Entry 9H9K (electron microscopy, 3.80 A resolution); this record covers chains 1 and B of the 11 polymer chains in the assembly.

[Chain 1]
Molecule: 16S RNA
Organism: Escherichia coli
Sequence (1541 nucleotides; row label = number of the first residue in the row):
     1 AAAUUGAAGAGUUUGAUCAUGGCUCAGAUUGAACGCUGGCGGCAGGCCUA
    51 ACACAUGCAAGUCGAACGGUAACAGGAAGAAGCUUGCUUCUUUGCUGACG
   101 AGUGGCGGACGGGUGAGUAAUGUCUGGGAAACUGCCUGAUGGAGGGGGAU
   151 AACUACUGGAAACGGUAGCUAAUACCGCAUAACGUCGCAAGACCAAAGAG
   201 GGGGACCUUCGGGCCUCUUGCCAUCGGAUGUGCCCAGAUGGGAUUAGCUA
   251 GUAGGUGGGGUAACGGCUCACCUAGGCGACGAUCCCUAGCUGGUCUGAGA
   301 GGAUGACCAGCCACACUGGAACUGAGACACGGUCCAGACUCCUACGGGAG
   351 GCAGCAGUGGGGAAUAUUGCACAAUGGGCGCAAGCCUGAUGCAGCCAUGC
   401 CGCGUGUAUGAAGAAGGCCUUCGGGUUGUAAAGUACUUUCAGCGGGGAGG
   451 AAGGGAGUAAAGUUAAUACCUUUGCUCAUUGACGUUACCCGCAGAAGAAG
   501 CACCGGCUAACUCCGUGCCAGCAGCCXCGGUAAUACGGAGGGUGCAAGCG
   551 UUAAUCGGAAUUACUGGGCGUAAAGCGCACGCAGGCGGUUUGUUAAGUCA
   601 GAUGUGAAAUCCCCGGGCUCAACCUGGGAACUGCAUCUGAUACUGGCAAG
   651 CUUGAGUCUCGUAGAGGGGGGUAGAAUUCCAGGUGUAGCGGUGAAAUGCG
   701 UAGAGAUCUGGAGGAAUACCGGUGGCGAAGGCGGCCCCCUGGACGAAGAC
   751 UGACGCUCAGGUGCGAAAGCGUGGGGAGCAAACAGGAUUAGAUACCCUGG
   801 UAGUCCACGCCGUAAACGAUGUCGACUUGGAGGUUGUGCCCUUGAGGCGU
   851 GGCUUCCGGAGCUAACGCGUUAAGUCGACCGCCUGGGGAGUACGGCCGCA
   901 AGGUUAAAACUCAAAUGAAUUGACGGGGGCCCGCACAAGCGGUGGAGCAU
   951 GUGGUUUAAUUCGAUGXAACGCGAAGAACCUUACCUGGUCUUGACAUCCA
  1001 CGGAAGUUUUCAGAGAUGAGAAUGUGCCUUCGGGAACCGUGAGACAGGUG
  1051 CUGCAUGGCUGUCGUCAGCUCGUGUUGUGAAAUGUUGGGUUAAGUCCCGC
  1101 AACGAGCGCAACCCUUAUCCUUUGUUGCCAGCGGUCCGGCCGGGAACUCA
  1151 AAGGAGACUGCCAGUGAUAAACUGGAGGAAGGUGGGGAUGACGUCAAGUC
  1201 AUCAUGGCCCUUACGACCAGGGCUACACACGUGCUACAAUGGCGCAUACA
  1251 AAGAGAAGCGACCUCGCGAGAGCAAGCGGACCUCAUAAAGUGCGUCGUAG
  1301 UCCGGAUUGGAGUCUGCAACUCGACUCCAUGAAGUCGGAAUCGCUAGUAA
  1351 UCGUGGAUCAGAAUGCCACGGUGAAUACGUUCCCGGCCUUGUACACACCG
  1401 CCCGUXACACCAUGGGAGUGGGUUGCAAAAGAAGUAGGUAGCUUAACCUU
  1451 CGGGAGGGCGCUUACCACUUUGUGAUUCAUGACUGGGGUGAAGUCGUAAC
  1501 AAGGUAACCGUAGGGGAACCUGCGGUUGGAUCACCUCCUUA
Not modelled in the structure: 1-930, 1387-1541
Modified residues: PSU (pseudouridine-5'-monophosphate) at position 516, G7M (N7-methyl-guanosine-5'-monophosphate) at position 527, 2MG (2N-methylguanosine-5'-monophosphate) at position 966, 5MC (5-methylcytidine-5'-monophosphate) at position 967, 2MG (2N-methylguanosine-5'-monophosphate) at position 1207, 4OC (4n,o2'-methylcytidine-5'-monophosphate) at position 1401, 5MC (5-methylcytidine-5'-monophosphate) at position 1406, UR3 (3-methyluridine-5'-monophoshate) at position 1497, 2MG (2N-methylguanosine-5'-monophosphate) at position 1515, MA6 (6N-dimethyladenosine-5'-monophoshate) at position 1517, MA6 (6N-dimethyladenosine-5'-monophoshate) at position 1518
Ion coordination: Mg2+ site 1 near A937 (its only coordinating residue here); Mg2+ site 2: A964, U1199; Mg2+ site 3 near C972 (its only coordinating residue here); Mg2+ site 4 near G1013 (its only coordinating residue here); Mg2+ site 5: C1054, A1197, G1198; Mg2+ site 6: A1067, A1092; Mg2+ site 7: U1083, G1084; Mg2+ site 8 near A1110 (its only coordinating residue here); Mg2+ site 9 near A1145 (its only coordinating residue here); Mg2+ site 10: C1158, G1184; Mg2+ site 11 near U1168 (its only coordinating residue here); Mg2+ site 12 near G1177 (its only coordinating residue here); 9 more Mg2+ sites not listed

[Chain B]
Name: Small ribosomal subunit protein uS2
Organism: Escherichia coli
UniProtKB: P0A7V0 (RS2_ECOLI); numbering as in UniProt (aligned over 1-241)
Chain sequence (241 residues; each row starts with the number of its first residue):
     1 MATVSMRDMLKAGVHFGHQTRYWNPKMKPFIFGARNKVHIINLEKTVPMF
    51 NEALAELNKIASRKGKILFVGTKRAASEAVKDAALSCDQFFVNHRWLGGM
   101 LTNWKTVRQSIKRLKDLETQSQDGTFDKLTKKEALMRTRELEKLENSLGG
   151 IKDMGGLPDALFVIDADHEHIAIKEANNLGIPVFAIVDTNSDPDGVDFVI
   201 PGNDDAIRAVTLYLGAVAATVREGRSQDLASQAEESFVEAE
Not modelled in the structure: 1-3, 228-241
Ion coordination: Zn2+: His-18, Asp-188, Asp-204, Asp-205
Curated features (UniProtKB/Swiss-Prot):
  - modified residue: Lys-115 (N6-succinyllysine)

[Chain 1 / chain B interface]
Pairs across the interface (25):
  G1072(1) / Thr-106(B)  base contact
  U1073(1) / Asn-103(B)  sugar contact
  U1073(1) / Lys-105(B)  hydrogen bond to the phosphate
  U1073(1) / Thr-106(B)  hydrogen bond to the sugar
  G1074(1) / Thr-102(B)  hydrogen bond to the phosphate
  G1074(1) / Asn-103(B)  hydrogen bond to the sugar
  G1074(1) / Lys-105(B)  salt bridge to the phosphate
  U1075(1) / Thr-102(B)  hydrogen bond to the phosphate
  U1076(1) / Lys-174(B)  salt bridge to the phosphate
  C1097(1) / Arg-139(B)  salt bridge to the phosphate
  C1098(1) / Lys-143(B)  salt bridge to the phosphate
  G1099(1) / Arg-95(B)  salt bridge to the phosphate
  C1100(1) / Arg-95(B)  salt bridge to the phosphate
  A1101(1) / Gly-98(B)  base contact
  A1101(1) / Gly-99(B)  hydrogen bond to the base
  A1101(1) / Thr-102(B)  base contact
  A1101(1) / Glu-175(B)  hydrogen bond to the base
  A1102(1) / Leu-97(B)  hydrogen bond to the sugar
  A1102(1) / Gly-98(B)  sugar contact
  C1103(1) / Leu-97(B)  sugar contact
  C1103(1) / Thr-106(B)  base contact
  G1104(1) / Arg-113(B)  hydrogen bond to the phosphate
  A1105(1) / Arg-113(B)  salt bridge to the phosphate
  C1158(1) / Lys-132(B)  phosphate contact
  U1159(1) / Lys-132(B)  salt bridge to the phosphate
Interface residues without a listed pair, chain 1 (17 interface residues in all): G1077

[In short]
17 residues of chain 1 face 14 of chain B across their interface, with 9 hydrogen bonds and 8 salt bridges.
Among the polar pairs are A1101(1)/Gly-99(B), A1101(1)/Glu-175(B) and U1073(1)/Thr-106(B). A964(1) and
U1199(1) form the Mg2+ site 2.
Chain 1 is 16S RNA and chain B is Small ribosomal subunit protein uS2, both from Escherichia coli; the
structure, Complex 3 (HEAD) 30S-tRNA-GE81112, was determined by electron microscopy (same publication as 9H8G,
9H9H, 9H9I, 9H9J, 9H9L, 9H9M and 9H9N).
